8BFA - chains A and B of the 10 polymer chains in the assembly; structure by electron microscopy, 3.00 A resolution.

== Chain A (and B) ==
Protein: Amyloid-beta precursor protein
Source organism: Mus musculus
Notes: chain B of this document is another copy of the same molecule, construct and numbering; everything in this record applies to it too
Reference sequence: P05067 (A4_HUMAN); residues 1-42 here correspond to UniProt positions 672-713 (UniProt number = residue number + 671)
Amino-acid sequence (42 residues; row label = number of the first residue in the row):
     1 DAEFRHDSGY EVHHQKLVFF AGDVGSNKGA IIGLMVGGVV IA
Unresolved in the structure: 39-42
Sequence notes: variant G22 (Glu693 in P05067)
From the paper describing this entry:
  - conformationally variable residues: G22

== Chain A / chain B interface ==
Residue-residue contacts (18):
  S8(A) with K28(B), hydrogen bond (side chain-backbone)
  E11(A) with K28(B), salt bridge
  D23(A) with G25(B); S26(B)
  G25(A) with V24(B); G25(B)
  S26(A) with D23(B)
  K28(A) with H6(B), hydrogen bond (backbone-side chain); S8(B); E11(B), salt bridge
  G29(A) with H6(B)
  A30(A) with H6(B)
  M35(A) with F4(B), hydrophobic
  V36(A) with F4(B)
  G37(A) with A2(B); F4(B)
  G38(A) with D1(B); A2(B)
Also at the interface, not in a pair above, chain A (13 interface residues in all): V24

== Overview ==
13 residues of chain A and 11 residues of chain B are in contact, with 2 hydrogen bonds and 2 salt bridges.
Polar contacts include E11(A)-K28(B), S8(A)-K28(B) and K28(A)-H6(B). From the paper: conformational
variability at G22(A).
Both chains are Amyloid-beta precursor protein (Mus musculus). Entry 8BFA (Sarkosyl-extracted AppNL-G-F
Abeta42 fibril structure) was determined by electron microscopy together with 8BFB from the same study.
